2BR0 - chains A and T of the 3 polymer chains in the assembly; structure by X-ray diffraction, 2.17 A resolution.

[Chain A]
Molecule: DNA polymerase IV
Organism: Sulfolobus solfataricus
Notes: EC 2.7.7.7
UniProt: Q97W02 (DPO42_SULSO); numbering as in UniProt (aligned over 1-352)
Sequence (358 residues; row label = number of the first residue in the row; numbers below 1 keep their minus sign (His-5 is residue -5)):
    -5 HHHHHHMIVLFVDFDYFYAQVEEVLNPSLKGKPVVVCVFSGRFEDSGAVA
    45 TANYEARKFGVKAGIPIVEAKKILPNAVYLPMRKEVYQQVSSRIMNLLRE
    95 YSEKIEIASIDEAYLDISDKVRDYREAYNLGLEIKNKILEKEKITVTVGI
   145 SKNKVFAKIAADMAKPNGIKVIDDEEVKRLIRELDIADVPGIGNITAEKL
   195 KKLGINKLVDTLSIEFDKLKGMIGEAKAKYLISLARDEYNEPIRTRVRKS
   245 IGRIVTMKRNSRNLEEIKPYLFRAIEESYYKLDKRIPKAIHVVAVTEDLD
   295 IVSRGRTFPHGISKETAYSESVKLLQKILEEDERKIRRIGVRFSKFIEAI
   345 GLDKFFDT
Not modelled in the structure: -5 to 0, 343-352
Bound ions: Ca2+ site 1: Asp7, Asp105, Glu106; Ca2+ site 2: Asp7, Phe8, Asp105; Ca2+ site 3: Ala181, Ile186
Small-molecule neighbours: 2'-deoxyguanosine-5'-monophosphate (DG): Tyr12, Val32, Val43, Ala44, Thr45, Ala57, Gly58, Met76, Ile104, Asp105
Swiss-Prot annotation at these positions:
  - active site: Glu106
  - binding site (Mg(2+)): Asp7, Asp105
  - site: Tyr12 (Substrate discrimination)

[Chain T]
Molecule: 18-nt DNA strand
Sequence (18 nucleotides; each row starts with the number of its first residue):
     1 TCACXGAATCCTTCCCCC
Not modelled in the structure: 1
Modified residues: GNE (1,N2-ethenoguanine) at position 5

[Interface between chain A and chain T]
Residue-residue contacts (41):
  Val32(A) with DC4(T), sugar contact
  Ser34(A) with DA3(T), phosphate contact; DC4(T), sugar contact
  Phe37(A) with DC2(T), phosphate contact; DA3(T), phosphate contact
  Ser40(A) with DA3(T), phosphate contact
  Gly41(A) with DA3(T), hydrogen bond to the phosphate; DC4(T), sugar contact
  Ala42(A) with DC4(T), sugar contact
  Gly58(A) with DC4(T), base contact
  Pro60(A) with DC2(T), sugar contact; DA3(T), base contact
  Lys78(A) with DG6(T), sugar contact
  Gly218(A) with DC11(T), phosphate contact
  Glu219(A) with DC11(T), hydrogen bond to the phosphate
  Ala220(A) with DC10(T), phosphate contact; DC11(T), hydrogen bond to the phosphate
  Arg240(A) with DA8(T), phosphate contact; DT9(T), phosphate contact
  Val241(A) with DA8(T), phosphate contact
  Arg242(A) with DA8(T), phosphate contact
  Lys243(A) with DA8(T), hydrogen bond to the phosphate; DT9(T), salt bridge to the phosphate
  Ser244(A) with DA7(T), sugar contact; DA8(T), hydrogen bond to the phosphate
  Ile245(A) with DA7(T), phosphate contact
  Gly246(A) with DA7(T), hydrogen bond to the phosphate
  Arg247(A) with GNE_5(T), phosphate contact; DG6(T), salt bridge to the phosphate
  Ile248(A) with GNE_5(T), phosphate contact; DG6(T), hydrogen bond to the phosphate
  Val249(A) with GNE_5(T), phosphate contact
  Thr250(A) with DC4(T), sugar contact; GNE_5(T), hydrogen bond to the phosphate
  Arg331(A) with DC2(T), base contact; DA3(T), salt bridge to the phosphate; DC4(T), salt bridge to the phosphate
  Arg332(A) with DC4(T), salt bridge to the phosphate; GNE_5(T), salt bridge to the phosphate
  Arg336(A) with DG6(T), sugar contact; DA7(T), salt bridge to the phosphate
Other interface residues (no listed pair), chain A (29 interface residues in all): Lys221, Lys275, Leu293

[Summary]
29 residues of chain A and 10 residues of chain T are in contact, with 8 hydrogen bonds and 7 salt bridges.
Polar contacts include Gly41(A)-DA3(T), Glu219(A)-DC11(T) and Ala220(A)-DC11(T). Bound to chain A:
2'-deoxyguanosine-5'-monophosphate.
Here chain A is DNA polymerase IV (Sulfolobus solfataricus) and chain T is an 18-nt DNA strand. Entry 2BR0
(DNA Adduct Bypass Polymerization by Sulfolobus solfataricus Dpo4. Analysis and Crystal Structures of Multiple
Base-Pair Substitution ...) was determined by X-ray diffraction together with 2BQR, 2BQU and 2BQ3 from the
same study.
